7E6G - chains B and E of the 6 polymer chains in the assembly; structure by X-ray diffraction, 2.65 A resolution.

== Chain B ==
Name: Putative GGDEF domain protein
From: Pseudomonas aeruginosa
Reference sequence: A0A069QEY1 (A0A069QEY1_PSEAI); numbering as in UniProt (aligned over 1-275)
Sequence (276 residues; row label = number of the first residue in the row; numbering starts at 0):
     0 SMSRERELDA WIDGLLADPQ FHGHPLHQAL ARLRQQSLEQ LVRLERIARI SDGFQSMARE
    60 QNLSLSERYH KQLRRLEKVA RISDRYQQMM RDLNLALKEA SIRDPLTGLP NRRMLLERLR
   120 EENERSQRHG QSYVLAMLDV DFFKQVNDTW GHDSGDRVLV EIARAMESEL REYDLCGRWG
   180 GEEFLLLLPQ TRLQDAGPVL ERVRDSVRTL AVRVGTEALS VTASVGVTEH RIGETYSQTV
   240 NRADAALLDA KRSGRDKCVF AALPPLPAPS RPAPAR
Disordered / not traced: 0, 261-275
Construct notes: expression tag (0)
From the paper describing this entry:
  - catalytic residues: E182
  - binding site for phosphomethylphosphonic acid guanylate ester: D138, E181, K250, R254
  - mutagenesis - D138A, D155A, E181A: abolished signaling
  - mutagenesis - D138A, E181A: decreased catalytic activity
  - mutagenesis - R201A: increased signaling
  - mutagenesis - R201A: increased catalytic activity on c-di-GMP
  - allosteric site: L169, R170, Y172, D173, L187, T190, D194, P197, V198, R201
  - mutagenesis - R201A: increased binding to DUF1987 domain-containing protein (chain E)

== Chain E ==
Name: DUF1987 domain-containing protein
From: Pseudomonas aeruginosa
Reference sequence: A0A072ZHB4 (A0A072ZHB4_PSEAI); numbering as in UniProt (aligned over 1-126)
Sequence (127 residues; each row starts with the number of its first residue; numbering starts at 0):
     0 SMSDLHIPGT QSTPAIQGDW QAGRLSMQGD SYPENSYELF GQVIDWVERF LADGQRPLEL
    60 DLRLLYLNTS SIKAMMDILD LLEEAHQGGR PVSLRWHYDR RNERVAELAE EFREDCSFPF
   120 AIQAHDE
Disordered / not traced: 0-4, 126
Construct notes: expression tag (0)
From the paper describing this entry:
  - mutagenesis - N67A/T68A/S69A: abolished signaling
  - mutagenesis - N67A/T68A/S69A: decreased catalytic activity with Putative GGDEF domain protein (chain B)
  - mutagenesis - N67A, T68A, T68A/S69A, S69A, R103A, E110A: unchanged signaling
  - post-translational modification sites: T68 (citing earlier work)

== Interface between chain B and chain E ==
Contacting residue pairs - 32 pairs, chain B then chain E:
  R42(B) with M75(E); D79(E), salt bridge
  R45(B) with M75(E); E110(E), salt bridge; E113(E), salt bridge; D114(E), salt bridge
  I46(B) with T68(E); K72(E); M75(E), hydrophobic
  R48(B) with E110(E), salt bridge
  I49(B) with I71(E), hydrophobic; M75(E), hydrophobic; L107(E); E110(E); F111(E), hydrophobic
  S50(B) with T68(E), hydrogen bond; I71(E)
  G52(B) with L107(E)
  F53(B) with L64(E); Y65(E); L66(E); I71(E), hydrophobic; L107(E), hydrophobic; F111(E), hydrophobic
  Q54(B) with Y65(E)
  S55(B) with R103(E), hydrogen bond
  M56(B) with N101(E); R103(E); V104(E), hydrophobic
  A57(B) with Y65(E), hydrophobic
  E59(B) with R103(E)
  Q60(B) with N101(E)
Interface residues without a listed pair, chain E (18 interface residues in all): N67, D76
From the paper, about this interface:
  - hot spots on chain E (mutagenesis) - N67A/T68A/S69A: abolished binding to Putative GGDEF domain protein (chain B)

== Summary ==
14 residues of chain B face 18 of chain E across their interface, with 2 hydrogen bonds and 5 salt bridges.
Among the polar pairs are R42(B)-D79(E), R45(B)-E110(E) and R45(B)-E113(E). The paper reports the catalytic
residue E182(B); D138A, D155A and E181A of chain B abolish signaling; 11 substitutions were tested in all.
Chain B is Putative GGDEF domain protein and chain E is DUF1987 domain-containing protein, both from
Pseudomonas aeruginosa; the structure, Crystal structure of diguanylate cyclase SiaD in complex with its
activator SiaC from Pseudomonas aeruginosa, was determined by X-ray diffraction.
